PDB entry 7XK4 | electron microscopy, 3.10 A resolution | chains B and C of the 6 polymer chains in the assembly

[Chain B]
Protein: Na(+)-translocating NADH-quinone reductase subunit B
From: Vibrio cholerae O395
Notes: EC 7.2.1.1
UniProt: A5F5X0 (NQRB_VIBC3); residues 1-415 here = UniProt positions 1-415
Amino-acid sequence (415 residues; row label = number of the first residue in the row):
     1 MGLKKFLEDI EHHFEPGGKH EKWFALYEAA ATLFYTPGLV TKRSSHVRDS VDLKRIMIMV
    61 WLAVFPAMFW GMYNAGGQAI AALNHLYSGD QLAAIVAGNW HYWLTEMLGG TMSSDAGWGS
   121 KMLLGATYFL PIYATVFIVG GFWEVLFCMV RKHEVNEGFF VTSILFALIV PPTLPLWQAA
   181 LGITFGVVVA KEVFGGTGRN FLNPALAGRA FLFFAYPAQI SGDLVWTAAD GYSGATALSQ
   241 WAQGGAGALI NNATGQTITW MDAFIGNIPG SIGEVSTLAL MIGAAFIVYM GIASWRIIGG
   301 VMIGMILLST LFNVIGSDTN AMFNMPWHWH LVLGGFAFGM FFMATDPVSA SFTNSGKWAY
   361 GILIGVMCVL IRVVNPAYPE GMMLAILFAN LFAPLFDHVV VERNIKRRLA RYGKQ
Unresolved in the structure: 1-26, 414-415
Swiss-Prot annotation at these positions:
  - modified residue: Thr-236 (FMN phosphoryl threonine)
  - mutagenesis: Phe-185 (F185A: Decreases riboflavin content), Trp-226 (W226L: Decreases riboflavin content)
Covalent attachments: flavin mononucleotide (FMN) linked to Thr-236
Ligand contacts:
  - FMN (flavin mononucleotide), molecule 1: Ile-169, Leu-206, Arg-209, Phe-213, Trp-226, Ala-237, Leu-238, Ser-239, Gly-270, Ser-271, Glu-274, Gly-334, Gly-335, Phe-338, Gly-339, Met-343, Tyr-378, Pro-379, Glu-380, Gly-381, Met-382, Met-383, Leu-384
  - FMN, molecule 2: Phe-213, Phe-214, Pro-217, Ser-221, Gly-222, Asp-223, Ala-377, Tyr-378, Pro-379
  - riboflavin (RBF): Ile-56, Met-57, Val-60, Gly-158, Val-161, Thr-162, Leu-165, Lys-191, Gly-196, Thr-197, Gly-198, Asn-200, Leu-202, Asn-203, Pro-204, Ala-205, Ile-292, Ala-293, Phe-342, Met-343, Thr-345, Asp-346, Pro-347, Val-348, Ser-349
Reported in the primary citation:
  - mutagenesis - E157A: decreased catalytic activity

[Chain C]
Protein: Na(+)-translocating NADH-quinone reductase subunit C
From: Vibrio cholerae O395
Notes: EC 7.2.1.1
UniProt: A5F5Y7 (NQRC_VIBC3); numbering as in UniProt (aligned over 1-257)
Amino-acid sequence (257 residues; numbered 1 to 257; the number before each row is that of its first residue):
     1 MASNNDSIKK TLFVVIALSL VCSIIVSAAA VGLRDKQKEN AALDKQSKIL QVAGIEAKGS
    61 KQIVELFNKS IEPRLVDFNT GDFVEGDAAN YDQRKAAKEA SESIKLTAEQ DKAKIQRRAN
   121 VGVVYLVKDG DKTSKVILPV HGNGLWSMMY AFVAVETDGN TVSGLTYYEQ GETPGLGGEV
   181 ENPAWRAQWV GKKLFDENHK PAIKIVKGGA PQGSEHGVDG LSGATLTSNG VQNTFDFWLG
   241 DMGFGPFLTK VRDGGLN
Unresolved in the structure: 1-5, 257
Swiss-Prot annotation at these positions:
  - modified residue: Thr-225 (FMN phosphoryl threonine)
  - mutagenesis: His-216 (H216L: Decrease in FMN binding), Thr-225 (T225L: Loss of FMN binding)
Covalent attachments: flavin mononucleotide (FMN) linked to Thr-225
Ligand contacts: FMN (flavin mononucleotide): Leu-145, Trp-146, Glu-172, Thr-173, Leu-176, Gly-177, Lys-207, Gly-223, Ala-224, Leu-226, Thr-227

[Chain B / chain C interface]
Contacting residue pairs (9):
  Pro-217(B) with Leu-176(C)
  Ala-218(B) with Leu-176(C), hydrophobic
  Asp-223(B) with Lys-207(C), salt bridge
  Leu-224(B) with Ser-222(C)
  Pro-376(B) with Leu-145(C); Leu-226(C)
  Ala-377(B) with Leu-145(C), hydrophobic; Trp-146(C), hydrophobic
  Tyr-378(B) with Trp-146(C)

[In short]
The interface between chain B and chain C involves 7 residues on one side and 6 on the other; the contacts
include 1 salt bridge. Its one salt-bridged contact is Asp-223(B)/Lys-207(C). Bound to chain B: riboflavin and
flavin mononucleotide. Flavin mononucleotide is covalently linked to Thr-236(B). From the paper: E157A of
chain B reduces catalytic activity.
Chain B is Na(+)-translocating NADH-quinone reductase subunit B and chain C is Na(+)-translocating
NADH-quinone reductase subunit C, both from Vibrio cholerae O395; the structure, Cryo-EM structure of
Na+-pumping NADH-ubiquinone oxidoreductase from Vibrio cholerae, state 2, was determined by electron
microscopy together with 7XK3, 7XK5, 7XK6 and 7XK7 from the same study.
